Entry 9K3N (electron microscopy, 2.59 A resolution); this record covers chains F and MG of the 300 polymer chains in the assembly.

# Chain F
Name: capsid protein F
From: Salmonella phage PJNS002
Sequence (429 residues; each row starts with the number of its first residue):
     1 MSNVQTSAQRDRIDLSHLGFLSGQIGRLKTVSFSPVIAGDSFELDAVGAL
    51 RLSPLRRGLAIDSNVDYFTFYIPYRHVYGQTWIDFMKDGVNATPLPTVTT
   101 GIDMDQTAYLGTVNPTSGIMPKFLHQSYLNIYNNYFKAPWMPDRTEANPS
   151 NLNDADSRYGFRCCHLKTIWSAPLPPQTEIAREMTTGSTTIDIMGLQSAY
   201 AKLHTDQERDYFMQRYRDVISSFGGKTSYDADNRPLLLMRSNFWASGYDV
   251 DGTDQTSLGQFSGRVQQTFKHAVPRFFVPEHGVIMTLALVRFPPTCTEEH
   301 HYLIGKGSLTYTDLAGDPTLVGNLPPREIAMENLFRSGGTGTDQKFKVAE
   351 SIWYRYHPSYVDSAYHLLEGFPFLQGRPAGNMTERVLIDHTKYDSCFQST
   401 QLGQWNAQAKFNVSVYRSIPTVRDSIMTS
Unresolved in the structure: 1

# Chain MG
Name: spike protein G
From: Salmonella phage PJNS002
Sequence (177 residues; each row starts with the number of its first residue):
     1 MFQEFVSKHNSPFTSLPMVSKSVTPSVTAAPILSTPRNQQVTESFLDLTI
    51 ATAAGGIASIISVDPSAKADNQVFSVCAHLTGAADLKYWAALVRFESATV
   101 PTTVTPTFDLFPIAGTYSNGTYIVKDCATIKTFPNVAGNTVYVGLMLFSN
   151 SWVAGKLTGIISINQVRTEITTLQPLK

# How chain F and chain MG interact
Residue-residue contacts - 4 pairs, chain F then chain MG:
  D105(F) with K68(MG), salt bridge
  R158(F) with K68(MG)
  S399(F) with A69(MG)
  Q401(F) with A67(MG)
Other interface residues (no listed pair), chain F (6 interface residues in all): Y159, T400
Other interface residues (no listed pair), chain MG (4 interface residues in all): N71

# Overview
6 residues of chain F and 4 residues of chain MG are in contact; the contacts include 1 salt bridge. Its one
salt-bridged contact is D105(F)-K68(MG).
Here chain F is capsid protein F and chain MG is spike protein G, both from Salmonella phage PJNS002. Entry
9K3N (The structure of Salmonella phage PJNS002) was determined by electron microscopy together with 9K3M from
the same study.
